3L7J - chains B and D of the 4 polymer chains in the assembly; structure by X-ray diffraction, 2.81 A resolution.

# Chain B (and D)
Molecule: Teichoic acid biosynthesis protein F
From: Staphylococcus epidermidis
Notes: fragment: TagF; chain D of this document is another copy of the same molecule, construct and numbering; everything in this record applies to it too
Reference sequence: Q5HLM5 (Q5HLM5_STAEQ); numbering as in UniProt (aligned over 1-721)
Chain sequence (729 residues; numbered 1 to 729; the number before each row is that of its first residue):
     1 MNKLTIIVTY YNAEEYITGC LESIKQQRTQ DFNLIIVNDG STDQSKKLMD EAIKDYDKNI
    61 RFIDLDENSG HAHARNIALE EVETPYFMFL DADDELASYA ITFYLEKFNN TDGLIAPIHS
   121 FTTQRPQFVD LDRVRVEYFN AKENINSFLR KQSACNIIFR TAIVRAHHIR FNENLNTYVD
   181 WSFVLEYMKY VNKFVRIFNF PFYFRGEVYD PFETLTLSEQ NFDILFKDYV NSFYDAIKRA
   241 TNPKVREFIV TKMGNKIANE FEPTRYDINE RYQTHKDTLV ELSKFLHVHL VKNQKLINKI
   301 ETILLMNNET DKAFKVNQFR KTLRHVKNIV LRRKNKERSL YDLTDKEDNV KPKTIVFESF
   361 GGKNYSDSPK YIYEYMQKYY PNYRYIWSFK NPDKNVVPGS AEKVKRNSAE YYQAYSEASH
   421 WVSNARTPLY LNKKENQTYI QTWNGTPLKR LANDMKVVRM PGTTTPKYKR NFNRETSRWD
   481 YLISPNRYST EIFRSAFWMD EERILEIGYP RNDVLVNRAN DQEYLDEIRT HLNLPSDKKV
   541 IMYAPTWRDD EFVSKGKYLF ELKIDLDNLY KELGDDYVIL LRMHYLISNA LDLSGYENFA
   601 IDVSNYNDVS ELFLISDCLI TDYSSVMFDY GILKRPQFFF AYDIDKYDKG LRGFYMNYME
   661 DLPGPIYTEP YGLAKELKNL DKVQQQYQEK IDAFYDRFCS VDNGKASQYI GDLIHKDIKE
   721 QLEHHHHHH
Disordered / not traced: 1-312, 725-729 (chain D: 1-313, 725-729)
Sequence notes: engineered mutation N444 (His in Q5HLM5); expression tag (722-729)

# How chain B and chain D interact
Residue-residue contacts - 18 pairs, chain B then chain D:
  A313(B) with K315(D), hydrogen bond (backbone-side chain)
  F314(B) with Q318(D); L343(D)
  K315(B) with K315(D); Q318(D), hydrogen bond (backbone-side chain)
  Q318(B) with F314(D); K315(D), hydrogen bond (side chain-backbone); Q318(D); F319(D)
  F319(B) with Q318(D); T322(D)
  T322(B) with F319(D); T322(D); L323(D)
  L323(B) with T322(D)
  L343(B) with F314(D), hydrophobic; F319(D), hydrophobic
  K346(B) with F314(D)
Other interface residues (no listed pair), chain B (10 interface residues in all): V326
Other interface residues (no listed pair), chain D (9 interface residues in all): V326, K346

# Overview
The interface between chain B and chain D involves 10 residues on one side and 9 on the other, with 3 hydrogen
bonds. Among the polar pairs are A313(B)-K315(D) and K315(B)-Q318(D).
Chain B and chain D are both Teichoic acid biosynthesis protein F (Staphylococcus epidermidis); the structure,
Structure of the Wall Teichoic Acid Polymerase TagF, H444N variant, was determined by X-ray diffraction (same
publication as 3L7I, 3L7K, 3L7L and 3L7M).
